PDB entry 6SUW | X-ray diffraction, 2.66 A resolution | chains A and B of the 10 polymer chains in the assembly

== Chain A (and B) ==
Molecule: Uncharacterized protein
Organism: Rhodospirillum rubrum (strain ATCC 11170 / ATH 1.1.1 / DSM 467 / LMG 4362 / NCIB 8255 / S1)
Notes: chain B of this document is another copy of the same molecule, construct and numbering; everything in this record applies to it too
UniProt: Q2RVS1 (Q2RVS1_RHORT); numbering as in UniProt (aligned over 1-96)
Amino-acid sequence (116 residues; each row starts with the number of its first residue):
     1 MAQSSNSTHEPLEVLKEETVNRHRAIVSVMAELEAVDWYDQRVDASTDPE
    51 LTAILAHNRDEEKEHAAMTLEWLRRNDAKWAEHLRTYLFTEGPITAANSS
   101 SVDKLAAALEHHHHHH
Not modelled in the structure: 1-6, 98-116 (chain B: 1-6, 96-116)
Construct notes: engineered mutation Ala31 (Glu in Q2RVS1); expression tag (97-116)
Metal / ion sites: Fe ion site 1: Glu32, Glu62, His65 (shared with 1 residue of chain J); Ca2+ site 1: Glu61 (shared with 1 residue of chain J); Fe ion site 2: Glu62 (shared with 3 residues of chain J); Ca2+ site 2: Glu64 (shared with 1 residue of chain J)
What the authors report for this chain:
  - conformationally variable residues (side-chain flip): Trp38
  - mutagenesis - E31A (5-fold), W38A (5-fold): increased catalytic activity on Fe(II)
  - mutagenesis - E31A: unchanged stability
  - mutagenesis - W38G: decreased stability
  - mutagenesis - E31A: unchanged binding to Zn(II)
  - mutagenesis - E31A/E34A: increased catalytic activity
  - mutagenesis - E31A/E34A: abolished binding to zinc

== How chain A and chain B interact ==
Residue-residue contacts - 110 pairs, chain A then chain B:
  Thr8(A) - Gln41(B)
  His9(A) - Trp38(B)  hydrogen bond
  His9(A) - Gln41(B)  hydrogen bond (backbone-side chain)
  Glu10(A) - Gln41(B)  hydrogen bond (backbone-side chain)
  Glu10(A) - Arg42(B)
  Glu10(A) - Ala45(B)
  Val14(A) - Asp44(B)
  Val14(A) - Ala45(B)  hydrophobic
  Leu15(A) - Gln41(B)
  Leu15(A) - Asp44(B)
  Lys16(A) - Asp44(B)  hydrogen bond (backbone-side chain)
  Thr19(A) - Asp40(B)
  Thr19(A) - Asp44(B)  hydrogen bond
  Arg22(A) - Asp40(B)  salt bridge
  His23(A) - Asp37(B)  salt bridge
  His23(A) - Gln41(B)
  Ile26(A) - Leu33(B)
  Val27(A) - Asp37(B)
  Val29(A) - Leu33(B)  hydrophobic
  Met30(A) - Met30(B)
  Met30(A) - Leu33(B)  hydrophobic
  Met30(A) - Glu34(B)
  Leu33(A) - Ile26(B)
  Leu33(A) - Val29(B)  hydrophobic
  Leu33(A) - Met30(B)  hydrophobic
  Leu33(A) - Leu33(B)  hydrophobic
  Leu33(A) - Trp80(B)  hydrophobic
  Glu34(A) - Met30(B)
  Val36(A) - Ile26(B)  hydrophobic
  Asp37(A) - His23(B)  salt bridge
  Asp37(A) - Ile26(B)
  Trp38(A) - His9(B)  hydrogen bond
  Asp40(A) - Thr19(B)
  Asp40(A) - Arg22(B)  salt bridge
  Gln41(A) - Thr8(B)
  Gln41(A) - His9(B)  hydrogen bond (side chain-backbone)
  Gln41(A) - Glu10(B)  hydrogen bond (side chain-backbone)
  Gln41(A) - Leu15(B)
  Gln41(A) - His23(B)  hydrogen bond
  Arg42(A) - His9(B)
  Arg42(A) - Glu10(B)
  Asp44(A) - Val14(B)
  Asp44(A) - Leu15(B)
  Asp44(A) - Lys16(B)  salt bridge
  Asp44(A) - Thr19(B)  hydrogen bond
  Ala45(A) - Glu10(B)
  Ala45(A) - Val14(B)  hydrophobic
  Asp60(A) - Lys79(B)
  Asp60(A) - His83(B)  hydrogen bond (backbone-side chain)
  Lys63(A) - Asp77(B)  salt bridge
  Lys63(A) - Lys79(B)
  Lys63(A) - Trp80(B)
  Lys63(A) - His83(B)
  Glu64(A) - His83(B)
  Glu64(A) - Tyr87(B)  hydrogen bond
  Ala66(A) - Trp80(B)  hydrophobic
  Ala67(A) - His83(B)
  Ala67(A) - Leu84(B)  hydrophobic
  Ala67(A) - Tyr87(B)  hydrophobic
  Ala67(A) - Leu88(B)
  Met68(A) - Tyr87(B)
  Met68(A) - Ile94(B)
  Leu70(A) - Leu70(B)  hydrophobic
  Glu71(A) - Tyr87(B)
  Glu71(A) - Leu88(B)
  Glu71(A) - Phe89(B)  hydrogen bond (side chain-backbone)
  Glu71(A) - Thr90(B)  hydrogen bond (side chain-backbone)
  Glu71(A) - Ile94(B)
  Trp72(A) - Ile94(B)
  Arg74(A) - Phe89(B)
  Arg74(A) - Thr90(B)
  Arg75(A) - Thr90(B)  hydrogen bond (side chain-backbone)
  Arg75(A) - Glu91(B)
  Arg75(A) - Gly92(B)  hydrogen bond (side chain-backbone)
  Arg75(A) - Ile94(B)
  Asp77(A) - Lys63(B)  salt bridge
  Lys79(A) - Asp60(B)
  Lys79(A) - Lys63(B)
  Trp80(A) - Leu33(B)  hydrophobic
  Trp80(A) - Lys63(B)
  Trp80(A) - Ala66(B)  hydrophobic
  His83(A) - Asp60(B)  hydrogen bond (side chain-backbone)
  His83(A) - Lys63(B)
  His83(A) - Glu64(B)
  His83(A) - Ala67(B)
  Leu84(A) - Phe89(B)
  Arg85(A) - Phe89(B)
  Tyr87(A) - Glu64(B)  hydrogen bond
  Tyr87(A) - Met68(B)
  Tyr87(A) - Glu71(B)
  Leu88(A) - Ala67(B)
  Leu88(A) - Leu70(B)  hydrophobic
  Leu88(A) - Glu71(B)
  Leu88(A) - Phe89(B)  hydrophobic
  Phe89(A) - Glu71(B)  hydrogen bond (backbone-side chain)
  Phe89(A) - Arg74(B)
  Phe89(A) - Leu84(B)
  Phe89(A) - Arg85(B)
  Phe89(A) - Leu88(B)  hydrophobic
  Phe89(A) - Phe89(B)  hydrophobic
  Thr90(A) - Glu71(B)  hydrogen bond
  Thr90(A) - Arg74(B)
  Thr90(A) - Arg75(B)  hydrogen bond (backbone-side chain)
  Glu91(A) - Arg75(B)
  Gly92(A) - Arg75(B)  hydrogen bond (backbone-side chain)
  Ile94(A) - Met68(B)
  Ile94(A) - Glu71(B)
  Ile94(A) - Trp72(B)
  Ile94(A) - Arg75(B)
  Thr95(A) - Met68(B)
Interface residues without a listed pair, chain B (48 interface residues in all): Val27, Val36, Thr95

== Overview ==
Chain A and chain B each contribute 48 residues to their interface; the contacts include 22 hydrogen bonds and
7 salt bridges. Among the polar pairs are Arg22(A)-Asp40(B), His23(A)-Asp37(B) and Asp44(A)-Lys16(B). The
paper reports that E31A and W38A of chain A increase catalytic activity on Fe(II); conformational variability
at Trp38(A); 4 substitutions were tested in all.
Both chains are Uncharacterized protein (Rhodospirillum rubrum (strain ATCC 11170 / ATH 1.1.1 / DSM 467 / LMG
4362 / NCIB 8255 / S1)). Entry 6SUW (Crystal structure of Rhodospirillum rubrum Rru_A0973 E31A variant) was
determined by X-ray diffraction (same publication as 6SV1).
